PDB entry 7K0C | electron microscopy, 3.30 A resolution | chains I and J of the 12 polymer chains in the assembly

== Chain I (and J) ==
Molecule: Immunoglobulin heavy constant mu
From: Homo sapiens
Notes: chain J of this document is another copy of the same molecule, construct and numbering; everything in this record applies to it too
Reference sequence: P01871 (IGHM_HUMAN); residues 226-576 here correspond to UniProt positions 103-453 (UniProt number = residue number - 123)
Chain sequence (369 residues; numbered 208 to 576; the number before each row is that of its first residue):
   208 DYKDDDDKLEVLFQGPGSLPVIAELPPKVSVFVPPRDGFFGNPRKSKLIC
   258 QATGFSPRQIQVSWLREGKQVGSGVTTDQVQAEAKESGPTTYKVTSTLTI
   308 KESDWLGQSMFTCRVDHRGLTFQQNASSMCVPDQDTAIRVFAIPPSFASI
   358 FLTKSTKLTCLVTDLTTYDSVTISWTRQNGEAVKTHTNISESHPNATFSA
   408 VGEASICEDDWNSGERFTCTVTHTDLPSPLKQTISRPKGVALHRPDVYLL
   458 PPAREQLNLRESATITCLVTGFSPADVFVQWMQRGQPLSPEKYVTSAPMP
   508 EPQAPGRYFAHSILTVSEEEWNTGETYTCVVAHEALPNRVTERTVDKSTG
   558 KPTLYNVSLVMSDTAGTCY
Unresolved in the structure: 208-344, 569-576 (chain J: 208-344, 445-447, 569-576)
Differences from the reference sequence: expression tag (208-225)
UniProt features mapped onto this chain:
  - glycosylation (N-linked (GlcNAc...) asparagine): N332 (complex), N395, N402
Cystine bridges: C367-C426, C474-C536

== How chain I and chain J interact ==
Residue-residue contacts - 29 pairs, chain I then chain J:
  Y455(I) with A460(J), hydrophobic; E462(J), hydrogen bond (side chain-backbone); Q463(J)
  L457(I) with A460(J), hydrophobic
  P458(I) with L457(J)
  P459(I) with L457(J)
  A460(I) with L457(J)
  R461(I) with T556(J), hydrogen bond (side chain-backbone); G557(J), hydrogen bond (side chain-backbone)
  E462(I) with Y455(J)
  Q463(I) with Y455(J), hydrogen bond
  L466(I) with Y455(J)
  E498(I) with P509(J); Q510(J), hydrogen bond (backbone-side chain)
  K499(I) with Q510(J)
  V501(I) with P509(J), hydrophobic
  P509(I) with K499(J); V501(J), hydrophobic
  I520(I) with H518(J)
  T522(I) with Q510(J)
  T556(I) with R461(J), hydrogen bond (backbone-side chain)
  G557(I) with R461(J)
  K558(I) with R461(J)
  Y562(I) with V564(J), hydrophobic; L566(J), hydrophobic
  V564(I) with Y562(J), hydrogen bond (backbone-side chain); V564(J), hydrophobic
  L566(I) with L561(J), hydrophobic; Y562(J), hydrophobic
Also at the interface, not in a pair above, chain I (28 interface residues in all): L456, M506, F516, H518, V552, L561, S565
Also at the interface, not in a pair above, chain J (24 interface residues in all): L456, T473, E498, S503, F516, I520, K558

== Summary ==
28 residues of chain I face 24 of chain J across their interface; the contacts include 7 hydrogen bonds. Among
the polar pairs are Y455(I)-E462(J), R461(I)-T556(J) and R461(I)-G557(J).
Chain I and chain J are both Immunoglobulin heavy constant mu (Homo sapiens); the structure, Structure of
Secretory IgM Core, was determined by electron microscopy.
